1Q2R - chains E and A; structure by X-ray diffraction, 2.90 A resolution.

Chain E:
Molecule: 20-nt RNA strand
Sequence (20 nucleotides; numbered 25 to 44; the number before each row is that of its first residue):
    25 AGCACGGCUNUAAACCGUGC

Chain A:
Protein: Queuine tRNA-ribosyltransferase
From: Zymomonas mobilis
Notes: EC 2.4.2.29
UniProt: P28720 (TGT_ZYMMO); residues 2-386 here correspond to UniProt positions 1-385 (UniProt number = residue number - 1)
Chain sequence (386 residues; numbered 1 to 386; the number before each row is that of its first residue):
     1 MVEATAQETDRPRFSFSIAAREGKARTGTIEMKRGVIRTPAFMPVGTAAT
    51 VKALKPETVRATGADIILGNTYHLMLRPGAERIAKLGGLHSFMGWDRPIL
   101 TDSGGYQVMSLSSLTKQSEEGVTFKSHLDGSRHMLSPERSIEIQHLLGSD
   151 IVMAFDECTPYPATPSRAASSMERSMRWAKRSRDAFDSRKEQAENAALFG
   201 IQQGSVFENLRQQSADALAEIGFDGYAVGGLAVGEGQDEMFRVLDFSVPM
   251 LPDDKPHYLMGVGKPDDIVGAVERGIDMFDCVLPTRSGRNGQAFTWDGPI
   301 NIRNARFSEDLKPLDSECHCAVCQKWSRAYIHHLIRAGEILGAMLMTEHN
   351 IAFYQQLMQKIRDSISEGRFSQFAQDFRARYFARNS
Unresolved in the structure: 1-10
Sequence notes: initiating methionine (1)
Bound ions: Zn2+: Cys-318, Cys-320, Cys-323, His-349
Ligand contacts: 9-deazaguanine (9DG): Asp-102, Ser-103, Gly-105, Tyr-106, Asp-156, Cys-158, Ile-201, Gln-203, Gly-229, Gly-230, Met-260, Gly-261
What the authors report for this chain:
  - binding site for the 20-nt RNA strand (chain E): Lys-52, Gly-261, Lys-264, Asp-267, Asp-280, Val-282, Thr-285, Arg-286, Arg-289
  - contacts within the chain: Met-43/Tyr-258 (hydrophobic contact), Leu-100/Tyr-258 (hydrophobic contact), Asp-102/Gly-104 (water-mediated contact), Asp-102/Tyr-106 (water-mediated contact), Asp-102/Gln-107 (water-mediated contact), Met-153/Tyr-258 (hydrophobic contact), Phe-199/Tyr-258 (hydrophobic contact), Tyr-258/Asp-280 (hydrogen bond), Tyr-258/Met-260 (hydrophobic contact), Tyr-258/Met-278 (hydrophobic contact)
  - catalytic residues: Tyr-258, Asp-280
  - mutagenesis - D102A, D102N, G261A, D280N, R289K: abolished catalytic activity
  - mutagenesis - Y258F, G263A, D267A, R286K: decreased catalytic activity
  - binding site for 9-deazaguanine: Asp-102, Asp-156, Gln-203, Gly-230, Met-260
  - catalytic residues: Asp-102 (proposed by the authors, not directly observed)
  - mutagenesis - D267N: unchanged catalytic activity
  - specificity-determining residues: Arg-286, Arg-289

Interface between chain E and chain A:
Residue-residue contacts (54):
  C27(E) / Arg-336(A)  salt bridge to the phosphate
  A28(E) / Ala-305(A)  phosphate contact
  A28(E) / Arg-336(A)  salt bridge to the phosphate
  C29(E) / Asn-304(A)  phosphate contact
  C29(E) / Ala-305(A)  hydrogen bond to the phosphate
  G30(E) / Asn-301(A)  hydrogen bond to the phosphate
  G30(E) / Arg-303(A)  hydrogen bond to the base
  G30(E) / Asn-304(A)  hydrogen bond to the phosphate
  G31(E) / Asn-290(A)  base contact
  G31(E) / Arg-303(A)  hydrogen bond to the base
  C32(E) / Lys-264(A)  salt bridge to the phosphate
  C32(E) / Leu-283(A)  sugar contact
  C32(E) / Arg-286(A)  hydrogen bond to the phosphate
  C32(E) / Asn-290(A)  hydrogen bond to the base
  C32(E) / Gln-292(A)  hydrogen bond to the base
  U33(E) / Ala-232(A)  hydrogen bond to the sugar
  U33(E) / Gly-261(A)  hydrogen bond to the sugar
  U33(E) / Gly-263(A)  base contact
  U33(E) / Lys-264(A)  hydrogen bond to the base
  U33(E) / Asp-267(A)  hydrogen bond to the base
  U33(E) / Cys-281(A)  sugar contact
  U33(E) / Leu-283(A)  sugar contact
  U33(E) / Arg-286(A)  salt bridge to the phosphate
  N34(E) / Val-45(A)  sugar contact
  N34(E) / Leu-68(A)  sugar contact
  N34(E) / Tyr-106(A)  hydrogen bond to the phosphate
  N34(E) / Gly-261(A)  hydrogen bond to the sugar
  N34(E) / Asp-280(A)  hydrogen bond to the sugar
  N34(E) / Cys-281(A)  hydrogen bond to the phosphate
  N34(E) / Val-282(A)  hydrogen bond to the phosphate
  U35(E) / Val-45(A)  phosphate contact
  U35(E) / Thr-47(A)  hydrogen bond to the phosphate
  U35(E) / Lys-52(A)  base contact
  U35(E) / Asn-70(A)  hydrogen bond to the phosphate
  U35(E) / His-73(A)  hydrogen bond to the phosphate
  U35(E) / Tyr-106(A)  phosphate contact
  U35(E) / Gln-107(A)  hydrogen bond to the phosphate
  U35(E) / Val-282(A)  base contact
  U35(E) / Thr-285(A)  hydrogen bond to the base
  U35(E) / Arg-286(A)  hydrogen bond to the base
  U35(E) / Arg-289(A)  hydrogen bond to the base
  A36(E) / His-73(A)  hydrogen bond to the phosphate
  A36(E) / Ser-110(A)  hydrogen bond to the phosphate
  A36(E) / Leu-111(A)  sugar contact
  A36(E) / Ser-113(A)  base contact
  A36(E) / Leu-114(A)  base contact
  A36(E) / His-127(A)  sugar contact
  A37(E) / Arg-286(A)  hydrogen bond to the base
  A37(E) / Arg-289(A)  hydrogen bond to the sugar
  A38(E) / Arg-289(A)  salt bridge to the phosphate
  A38(E) / Ile-340(A)  base contact
  C39(E) / Asn-290(A)  hydrogen bond to the base
  C39(E) / Arg-303(A)  base contact
  C40(E) / Arg-303(A)  base contact
Other interface residues (no listed pair), chain A (37 interface residues in all): Asp-102, Tyr-258, Val-262, Ser-287

Overview:
14 residues of chain E and 37 residues of chain A are in contact, with 29 hydrogen bonds and 5 salt bridges.
Among the polar pairs are G30(E)/Arg-303(A), G31(E)/Arg-303(A) and C32(E)/Asn-290(A). From the paper:
catalytic residues Tyr-258(A), Asp-280(A) and Asp-102(A); D102A, D102N and G261A of chain A, among others,
abolish catalytic activity; 10 substitutions were tested in all.
Here chain E is a 20-nt RNA strand and chain A is Queuine tRNA-ribosyltransferase (Zymomonas mobilis). Entry
1Q2R (Chemical trapping and crystal structure of a catalytic tRNA guanine transglycosylase covalent
intermediate) was determined by X-ray diffraction, deposited together with 1Q2S.
